Entry 7KZS (electron microscopy, 4.20 A resolution (low resolution: residue-level contacts below are approximate; hydrogen-bond / salt-bridge calls are withheld)); this record covers chains C and F of the 19 polymer chains in the assembly.

Chain C:
Protein: Fanconi anemia group C protein
Organism: Homo sapiens
UniProtKB: Q00597 (FANCC_HUMAN); residues 1-558 here = UniProt positions 1-558
Amino-acid sequence (583 residues; row label = number of the first residue in the row; numbers below 1 keep their minus sign (Met-24 is residue -24)):
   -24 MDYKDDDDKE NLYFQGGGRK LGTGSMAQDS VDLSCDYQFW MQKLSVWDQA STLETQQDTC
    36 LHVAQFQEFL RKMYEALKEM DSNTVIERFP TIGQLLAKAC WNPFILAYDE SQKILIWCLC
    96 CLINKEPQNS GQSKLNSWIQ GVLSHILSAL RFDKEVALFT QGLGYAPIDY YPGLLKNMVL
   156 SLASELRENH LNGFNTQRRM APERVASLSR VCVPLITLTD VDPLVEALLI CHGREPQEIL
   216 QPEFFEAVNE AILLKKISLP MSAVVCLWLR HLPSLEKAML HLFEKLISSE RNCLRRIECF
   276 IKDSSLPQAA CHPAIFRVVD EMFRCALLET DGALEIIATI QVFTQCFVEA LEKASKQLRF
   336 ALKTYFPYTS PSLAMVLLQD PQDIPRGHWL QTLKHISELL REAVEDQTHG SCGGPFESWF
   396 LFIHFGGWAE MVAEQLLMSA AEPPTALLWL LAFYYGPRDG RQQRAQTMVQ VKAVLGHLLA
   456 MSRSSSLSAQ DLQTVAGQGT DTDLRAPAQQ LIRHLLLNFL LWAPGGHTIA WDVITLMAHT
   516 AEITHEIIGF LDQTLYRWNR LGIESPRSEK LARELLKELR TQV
Unresolved in the structure: -24 to 0, 473-480
Construct notes: initiating methionine (-24); expression tag (-23 to 0)

Chain F:
Protein: Fanconi anemia group F protein
Organism: Homo sapiens
UniProtKB: Q9NPI8 (FANCF_HUMAN); residue numbers follow UniProt; this construct covers 1-374
Amino-acid sequence (399 residues; numbered -24 to 374; the number before each row is that of its first residue; numbers below 1 keep their minus sign (Met-24 is residue -24)):
   -24 MDYKDDDDKE NLYFQGGGRK LGTGSMESLL QHLDRFSELL AVSSTTYVST WDPATVRRAL
    36 QWARYLRHIH RRFGRHGPIR TALERRLHNQ WRQEGGFGRG PVPGLANFQA LGHCDVLLSL
    96 RLLENRALGD AARYHLVQQL FPGPGVRDAD EETLQESLAR LARRRSAVHM LRFNGYRENP
   156 NLQEDSLMKT QAELLLERLQ EVGKAEAERP ARFLSSLWER LPQNNFLKVI AVALLQPPLS
   216 RRPQEELEPG IHKSPGEGSQ VLVHWLLGNS EVFAAFCRAL PAGLLTLVTS RHPALSPVYL
   276 GLLTDWGQRL HYDLQKGIWV GTESQDVPWE ELHNRFQSLC QAPPPLKDKV LTALETCKAQ
   336 DGDFEVPGLS IWTDLLLALR SGAFRKRQVL GLSAGLSSV
Unresolved in the structure: -24 to 0, 216-230, 356-374
Construct notes: initiating methionine (-24); expression tag (-23 to 0)
Curated features (UniProtKB/Swiss-Prot):
  - mutagenesis: Leu209 (L209R: Reduced monoubiquitination of FANCD2), Phe251 (F251R: Reduced monoubiquitination of FANCD2), Tyr287 (Y287A: Strongly reduced monoubiquitination of FANCD2; when associated with A-289; A-339; A-341 and A-344), Leu289 (L289A: Strongly reduced monoubiquitination of FANCD2; when associated with A-287; A-339; A-341 and A-344), Phe339 (F339A: Strongly reduced monoubiquitination of FANCD2; when associated with A-287; A-289; A-341 and A-344), Val341 (V341A: Strongly reduced monoubiquitination of FANCD2; when associated with A-287; A-289; A-339 and A-344), Leu344 (L344A: Strongly reduced monoubiquitination of FANCD2; when associated with A-287; A-289; A-339 and A-341)

Chain C / chain F interface:
Contacting residue pairs - 105 pairs, chain C then chain F:
  Gln31(C) - Asn149(F)
  Arg46(C) - Arg122(F)
  Tyr49(C) - Pro119(F)
  Pro78(C) - Met145(F)
  Phe79(C) - Met145(F)
  Leu81(C) - Ser141(F)
  Ala82(C) - Arg138(F)
  Tyr83(C) - Arg138(F)
  Asp84(C) - Arg138(F)
  Gln87(C) - Arg138(F)
  Ile91(C) - Phe116(F)
  Trp92(C) - Gly118(F)
  Trp92(C) - Pro119(F)
  Trp92(C) - Gln130(F)
  Cys95(C) - Val112(F)
  Cys95(C) - Phe116(F)
  Ile98(C) - Arg108(F)
  Ile98(C) - Tyr109(F)
  Ile98(C) - Val112(F)
  Asn99(C) - Tyr109(F)
  Lys100(C) - Asp105(F)
  Lys100(C) - Ala106(F)
  Lys100(C) - Tyr109(F)
  Glu101(C) - Ala106(F)
  Pro102(C) - Asp105(F)
  Asn111(C) - Arg108(F)
  Gln115(C) - Leu97(F)
  Gln115(C) - Leu98(F)
  Gln115(C) - Arg101(F)
  Gln115(C) - Arg108(F)
  Ser119(C) - Leu98(F)
  Ser119(C) - Glu99(F)
  Ile121(C) - Ala137(F)
  Ile121(C) - Arg140(F)
  Leu122(C) - Leu95(F)
  Leu122(C) - Leu133(F)
  Leu122(C) - Leu136(F)
  Leu122(C) - Arg140(F)
  Ser123(C) - Glu99(F)
  Ser123(C) - Arg140(F)
  Ala124(C) - Arg140(F)
  Arg126(C) - Arg140(F)
  Arg126(C) - Ser141(F)
  Arg126(C) - His144(F)
  Phe127(C) - Arg147(F)
  Phe127(C) - Leu162(F)
  Asp128(C) - Arg147(F)
  Asp128(C) - Leu162(F)
  Glu130(C) - Asn200(F)
  Val131(C) - Leu162(F)
  Val131(C) - Gln166(F)
  Leu133(C) - Pro197(F)
  Phe134(C) - Gln166(F)
  Phe134(C) - Leu170(F)
  Phe134(C) - Asn200(F)
  Phe134(C) - Phe201(F)
  Thr135(C) - Leu169(F)
  Gly137(C) - Arg195(F)
  Leu138(C) - Leu170(F)
  Leu138(C) - Arg173(F)
  Leu138(C) - Phe188(F)
  Gly139(C) - Pro78(F)
  Gly139(C) - Arg173(F)
  Tyr140(C) - Ala81(F)
  Tyr140(C) - Leu169(F)
  Tyr140(C) - Glu172(F)
  Tyr140(C) - Arg173(F)
  Ala141(C) - Leu92(F)
  Pro142(C) - Arg140(F)
  Ile143(C) - His88(F)
  Ile143(C) - Val91(F)
  Ile143(C) - Leu92(F)
  Asp144(C) - His88(F)
  Tyr145(C) - Leu169(F)
  Tyr146(C) - Arg140(F)
  Pro147(C) - Arg139(F)
  Leu149(C) - Val143(F)
  Leu149(C) - Thr165(F)
  Leu150(C) - Arg139(F)
  Leu150(C) - Val143(F)
  Asn152(C) - Ser161(F)
  Asn152(C) - Lys164(F)
  Asn152(C) - Thr165(F)
  Asn152(C) - Glu168(F)
  Met153(C) - Val143(F)
  Met153(C) - Leu146(F)
  Met153(C) - Arg147(F)
  Met153(C) - Ser161(F)
  Ser156(C) - Ser161(F)
  Leu157(C) - Leu146(F)
  Leu157(C) - Gly150(F)
  Arg179(C) - Gly150(F)
  Arg179(C) - Tyr151(F)
  Arg179(C) - Arg152(F)
  Leu183(C) - Leu146(F)
  Leu183(C) - Asn149(F)
  Val186(C) - Met145(F)
  Val186(C) - Asn149(F)
  Pro189(C) - Met145(F)
  Leu190(C) - Ala142(F)
  Leu190(C) - Met145(F)
  Thr192(C) - Arg138(F)
  Leu193(C) - Arg138(F)
  Leu193(C) - Arg139(F)
  Asp195(C) - Arg139(F)
Also at the interface, not in a pair above, chain C (66 interface residues in all): Leu118, Leu125, Gly148, Val154, Arg173, Met175, Ser182, Leu199
Also at the interface, not in a pair above, chain F (61 interface residues in all): Trp66, Gly79, Leu103, Ala134, Arg135, Glu159, Leu192, Leu196, Val204

Summary:
Chain C and chain F form an interface of 66 and 61 residues respectively. From UniProt: 7 mutagenesis sites on
chain F.
Chain C is Fanconi anemia group C protein and chain F is Fanconi anemia group F protein, both from Homo
sapiens; the structure, Structure of the human fanconi anaemia Core-UBE2T-ID-DNA complex in open state, was
determined by electron microscopy, deposited together with 7KZP, 7KZQ, 7KZR, 7KZT and 7KZV.
